Entry 4X1N (X-ray diffraction, 1.80 A resolution); this record covers chains P and U.

== Chain P ==
Name: mupain-1-16
Chain sequence (10 residues; numbered 1 to 10; the number before each row is that of its first residue):
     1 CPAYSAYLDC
Cystine bridges: Cys-1/Cys-10
Ligand contacts: piperidine-1-carboximidamide (MRZ): Tyr-4, Ser-5, Ala-6
From the paper describing this entry:
  - mutagenesis - D9A (3-10-fold): increased binding to Urokinase-type plasminogen activator (chain U)

== Chain U ==
Name: Urokinase-type plasminogen activator
Source organism: Homo sapiens
Notes: EC 3.4.21.73
UniProtKB: P00749 (UROK_HUMAN); the construct lacks a stretch of the UniProt sequence and is renumbered around it, so the offset changes along the chain: 16-37 = UniProt 179-200; 38-60 = UniProt 205-227; 63-97 = UniProt 234-268; 98-110 = UniProt 271-283; 5 more segments
Chain sequence (247 residues; each row starts with the number of its first residue; note: 1 number in that range is skipped by the numbering (no residue carries it; nothing is unmodelled there); a row labelled like 37A-37D holds insertion residues (37A, then the next letters in order)):
    16 IIGGEFTTIENQPWFAAIYRRH
37A-37D RGGS
    38 VTYVCGGSLISPCWVISATHCFI
60A-60C DYP
    61 KK
   62A E
    63 DYIVYLGRSRLNSNTQGEMKFEVENLILHKDYSAD
97A-97B TL
    98 AYHNDIALLKIRS
110A-110D KEGR
   111 CAQPSRTIQTIALPSMYNDPQFGTSCEITGFGKEQSTDYLYPEQLKMTVV
   161 KLISHRECQQ
170A-170B PH
   171 YYGSEVTTKMLCAAD
185A-185B PQ
   186 WKTDSCQGDSGGPLVCSLQGRMTLTGIVSWGR
   219 GCALK
  223A D
   224 KPGVYTRVSHFLPWIRSHTKE
Construct notes: engineered mutation Tyr-99 (His272 in P00749), Ala-122 (Cys299 in P00749), Gln-145 (Asn322 in P00749)
Cystine bridges: Cys-42/Cys-58, Cys-136/Cys-201, Cys-168/Cys-182, Cys-191/Cys-220
Ligand contacts: piperidine-1-carboximidamide (MRZ): Asp-189, Ser-190, Cys-191, Gln-192, Val-213, Trp-215, Gly-216, Gly-219, Cys-220, Ala-221, Gly-226, Val-227
From the paper describing this entry:
  - binding site for piperidine-1-carboximidamide: Asp-189, Ser-190

== Interface between chain P and chain U ==
Pairs across the interface (28; chain P residue first):
  Pro-2(P) / Ala-96(U)  hydrophobic
  Pro-2(P) / Asp-97(U)
  Pro-2(P) / Thr-97A(U)
  Pro-2(P) / Leu-97B(U)
  Pro-2(P) / Ala-98(U)
  Pro-2(P) / Tyr-99(U)
  Ala-3(P) / Thr-97A(U)  hydrogen bond (backbone-backbone)
  Ala-3(P) / Leu-97B(U)
  Tyr-4(P) / Leu-97B(U)  hydrogen bond (backbone-backbone)
  Tyr-4(P) / Trp-215(U)
  Tyr-4(P) / Gly-216(U)  hydrogen bond (backbone-backbone)
  Tyr-4(P) / Arg-217(U)  hydrogen bond
  Ser-5(P) / Tyr-99(U)  hydrogen bond
  Ala-6(P) / Gln-192(U)
  Ala-6(P) / Gly-193(U)  hydrogen bond (backbone-backbone)
  Ala-6(P) / Ser-195(U)  hydrogen bond (backbone-side chain)
  Tyr-7(P) / Arg-35(U)  hydrogen bond
  Tyr-7(P) / Val-41(U)  hydrophobic
  Tyr-7(P) / His-57(U)
  Tyr-7(P) / Cys-58(U)  hydrogen bond (side chain-backbone)
  Tyr-7(P) / Gln-192(U)  hydrogen bond (backbone-side chain)
  Tyr-7(P) / Ser-195(U)
  Leu-8(P) / Tyr-40(U)
  Leu-8(P) / Val-41(U)
  Leu-8(P) / Tyr-151(U)
  Leu-8(P) / Gln-192(U)  hydrogen bond (backbone-side chain)
  Asp-9(P) / Arg-35(U)  salt bridge
  Cys-10(P) / Gln-192(U)  hydrogen bond (backbone-side chain)
Interface residues without a listed pair, chain U (23 interface residues in all): Cys-42, Asp-60A, Tyr-172, Cys-191, Ser-214
From the paper, about this interface:
  - pairs named by the authors: Tyr-99(U)/Ser-5(P) (hydrogen bond)
  - interface residues, chain U: Arg-35(U), Val-41(U), Leu-97B(U), Tyr-99(U), Gln-192(U), Trp-215(U), Arg-217(U)

== Overview ==
9 residues of chain P face 23 of chain U across their interface; the contacts include 12 hydrogen bonds and 1
salt bridge. Polar pairs include Asp-9(P)/Arg-35(U), Tyr-4(P)/Arg-217(U) and Ser-5(P)/Tyr-99(U). The authors
report a hydrogen bond between Tyr-99(U) and Ser-5(P). The paper reports a binding site for
piperidine-1-carboximidamide at Asp-189(U) and Ser-190(U); D9A of chain P increases binding to Urokinase-type
plasminogen activator (chain U).
Chain P is mupain-1-16 and chain U is Urokinase-type plasminogen activator (Homo sapiens); the structure, The
crystal structure of mupain-1-16 in complex with murinised human uPA at pH7.4, was determined by X-ray
diffraction together with 4X1S, 4X1Q and 4X1R from the same study.
